2V9D - chains A and B of the 4 polymer chains in the assembly; structure by X-ray diffraction, 2.15 A resolution.

Chain A (and B):
Name: YAGE
From: Escherichia coli
Notes: chain B of this document is another copy of the same molecule, construct and numbering; everything in this record applies to it too
UniProtKB: P75682 (YAGE_ECOLI); numbering as in UniProt (aligned over 3-309)
Sequence (343 residues; numbered -17 to 325; the number before each row is that of its first residue; numbers below 1 keep their minus sign (Mse-17 is residue -17)):
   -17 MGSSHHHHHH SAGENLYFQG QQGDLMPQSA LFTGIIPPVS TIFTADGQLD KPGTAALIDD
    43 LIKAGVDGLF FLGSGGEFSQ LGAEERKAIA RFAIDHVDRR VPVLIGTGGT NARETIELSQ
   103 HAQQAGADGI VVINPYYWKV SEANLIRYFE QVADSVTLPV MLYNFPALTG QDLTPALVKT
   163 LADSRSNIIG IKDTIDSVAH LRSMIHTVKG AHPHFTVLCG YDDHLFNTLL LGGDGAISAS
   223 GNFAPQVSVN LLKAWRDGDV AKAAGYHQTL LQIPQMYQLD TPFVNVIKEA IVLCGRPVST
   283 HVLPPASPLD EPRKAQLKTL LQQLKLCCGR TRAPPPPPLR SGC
Unresolved in the structure: -17 to 11, 310-325
Modified positions: Mse-17, Mse8 (selenomethionine); Mse143, Mse186, Mse258 (selenomethionine; parent Met)

Chain A / chain B interface:
Pairs across the interface (82):
  Ser56(A) - Tyr119(B)  hydrogen bond
  Ser56(A) - Trp120(B)
  Phe60(A) - Tyr119(B)
  Ser61(A) - Thr92(B)  hydrogen bond (backbone-side chain)
  Ser61(A) - Asn93(B)
  Ser61(A) - Tyr119(B)
  Gln62(A) - Thr92(B)
  Gln62(A) - Asn93(B)  hydrogen bond (backbone-side chain)
  Gln62(A) - Arg95(B)  hydrogen bond (backbone-side chain)
  Gln62(A) - Trp120(B)
  Leu63(A) - Asn93(B)
  Leu63(A) - Arg95(B)
  Gly64(A) - Asn93(B)
  Glu67(A) - Arg95(B)  salt bridge
  Thr92(A) - Ser61(B)  hydrogen bond (side chain-backbone)
  Thr92(A) - Gln62(B)
  Thr92(A) - Pro287(B)
  Asn93(A) - Ser61(B)  hydrogen bond (backbone-backbone)
  Asn93(A) - Gln62(B)
  Asn93(A) - Leu63(B)
  Asn93(A) - Gly64(B)
  Ala94(A) - Pro286(B)
  Ala94(A) - Pro287(B)
  Arg95(A) - Gln62(B)  hydrogen bond (side chain-backbone)
  Arg95(A) - Leu63(B)
  Arg95(A) - Glu67(B)  salt bridge
  Arg95(A) - Leu285(B)
  Arg95(A) - Pro286(B)
  Ile115(A) - Tyr119(B)
  Pro117(A) - Pro287(B)  hydrophobic
  Tyr118(A) - Tyr118(B)
  Tyr118(A) - Tyr119(B)  hydrophobic
  Tyr118(A) - Leu150(B)
  Tyr119(A) - Ser56(B)  hydrogen bond
  Tyr119(A) - Phe60(B)  hydrophobic
  Tyr119(A) - Ser61(B)
  Tyr119(A) - Ile115(B)
  Tyr119(A) - Tyr118(B)  hydrophobic
  Tyr119(A) - Phe147(B)
  Tyr119(A) - Leu150(B)  hydrophobic
  Trp120(A) - Ser56(B)
  Trp120(A) - Gln62(B)
  Trp120(A) - Leu150(B)  hydrophobic
  Trp120(A) - Pro264(B)  hydrophobic
  Trp120(A) - Phe265(B)  hydrophobic
  Lys121(A) - Ala149(B)
  Lys121(A) - Leu150(B)  hydrogen bond (side chain-backbone)
  Lys121(A) - Thr263(B)
  Val122(A) - Thr263(B)
  Val122(A) - Pro264(B)
  Val122(A) - Pro287(B)  hydrophobic
  Ser123(A) - Thr263(B)  hydrogen bond (backbone-backbone)
  Asn126(A) - Asp262(B)
  Asn126(A) - Thr263(B)  hydrogen bond (side chain-backbone)
  Asn126(A) - Pro264(B)
  Asn126(A) - Pro287(B)
  Asn126(A) - Ser289(B)  hydrogen bond
  Gln133(A) - Pro286(B)
  Phe147(A) - Tyr119(B)
  Ala149(A) - Lys121(B)
  Leu150(A) - Tyr118(B)
  Leu150(A) - Tyr119(B)  hydrophobic
  Leu150(A) - Trp120(B)  hydrophobic
  Leu150(A) - Lys121(B)  hydrogen bond (backbone-side chain)
  Asp262(A) - Asn126(B)
  Thr263(A) - Lys121(B)
  Thr263(A) - Val122(B)
  Thr263(A) - Ser123(B)  hydrogen bond (backbone-backbone)
  Thr263(A) - Asn126(B)  hydrogen bond (backbone-side chain)
  Pro264(A) - Trp120(B)  hydrophobic
  Pro264(A) - Val122(B)
  Pro264(A) - Asn126(B)
  Leu285(A) - Arg95(B)
  Pro286(A) - Ala94(B)
  Pro286(A) - Arg95(B)
  Pro286(A) - Gln133(B)
  Pro287(A) - Thr92(B)
  Pro287(A) - Ala94(B)
  Pro287(A) - Pro117(B)  hydrophobic
  Pro287(A) - Val122(B)  hydrophobic
  Pro287(A) - Asn126(B)
  Ser289(A) - Asn126(B)  hydrogen bond
Other interface residues (no listed pair), chain A (37 interface residues in all): Gly29, Tyr130, Tyr145, Phe265, Val266, Ala288
Other interface residues (no listed pair), chain B (38 interface residues in all): Gly29, Glu96, Tyr130, Tyr145, Thr151, Ala288

In short:
37 residues of chain A face 38 of chain B across their interface, with 16 hydrogen bonds and 2 salt bridges.
Polar contacts include Glu67(A)-Arg95(B), Ser56(A)-Tyr119(B) and Ser61(A)-Thr92(B).
Both chains are YAGE (Escherichia coli). Entry 2V9D (Crystal Structure of YagE, a prophage protein belonging
to the dihydrodipicolinic acid synthase family from E. ...) was determined by X-ray diffraction, deposited
together with 4PTN and 2V8Z.
